5FCY - chain A; structure by X-ray diffraction, 2.51 A resolution.

== Chain A ==
Molecule: Red carotenoid protein (RCP)
Source organism: Nostoc sp. (strain PCC 7120 / UTEX 2576)
UniProtKB: Q8YXT8 (Q8YXT8_NOSS1); residues 1-163 here = UniProt positions 1-163
Chain sequence (169 residues; numbered 1 to 169; the number before each row is that of its first residue):
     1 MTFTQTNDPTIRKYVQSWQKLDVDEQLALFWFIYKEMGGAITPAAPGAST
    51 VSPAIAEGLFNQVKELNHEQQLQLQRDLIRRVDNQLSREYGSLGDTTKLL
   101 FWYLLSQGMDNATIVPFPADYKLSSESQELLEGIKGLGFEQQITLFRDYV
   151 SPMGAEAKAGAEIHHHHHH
Not modelled in the structure: 1-7, 38-51, 156-169
Differences from the reference sequence: expression tag (164-169)
Small-molecule neighbours: beta-carotene (BCR): Asp-24, Leu-27, Ala-28, Phe-30, Trp-31, Tyr-34, Leu-72, Gln-75, Arg-76, Leu-99, Leu-100, Trp-102, Tyr-103, Leu-105, Ser-106, Met-109, Pro-116, Phe-117, Pro-118, Tyr-121, Ile-143, Phe-146

== In short ==
Chain A binds beta-carotene.
Chain A is Red carotenoid protein (RCP) (Nostoc sp. (strain PCC 7120 / UTEX 2576)); the structure, Structure
of Anabaena (Nostoc) sp. PCC 7120 Red Carotenoid Protein binding a mixture of carotenoids, was determined by
X-ray diffraction (same publication as 5FCX).
